Entry 3TDN (X-ray diffraction, 1.40 A resolution); this record covers chain A.

== Chain A ==
Name: Flr symmetric alpha-beta tim barrel
From: synthetic construct
Amino-acid sequence (247 residues; numbered -4 to 242; the number before each row is that of its first residue; numbers below 1 keep their minus sign (Gly-4 is residue -4)):
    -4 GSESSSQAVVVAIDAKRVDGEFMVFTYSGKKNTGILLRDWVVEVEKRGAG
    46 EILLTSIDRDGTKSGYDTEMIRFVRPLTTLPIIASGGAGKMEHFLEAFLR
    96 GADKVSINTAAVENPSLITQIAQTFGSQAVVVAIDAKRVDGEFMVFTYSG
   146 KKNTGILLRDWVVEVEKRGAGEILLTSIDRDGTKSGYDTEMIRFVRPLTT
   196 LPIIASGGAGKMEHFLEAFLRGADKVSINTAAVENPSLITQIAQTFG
Disordered / not traced: -4 to 0, 122-242
Covalent attachments: covalent link Ser1-Gly121
What the authors report for this chain:
  - catalytic residues: Asp9

== Overview ==
From the paper: the catalytic residue Asp9.
Chain A is Flr symmetric alpha-beta tim barrel (synthetic construct); the structure, Computationally designed
two-fold symmetric Tim-barrel protein, FLR, was determined by X-ray diffraction.
